Entry 3REH (X-ray diffraction, 2.50 A resolution); this record covers chains G and I of the 10 polymer chains in the assembly.

# Chain G
Molecule: Histone H2A type 1
From: Xenopus laevis
Reference sequence: P06897 (H2A1_XENLA); residues 1-129 here correspond to UniProt positions 2-130 (UniProt number = residue number + 1)
Sequence (129 residues; each row starts with the number of its first residue):
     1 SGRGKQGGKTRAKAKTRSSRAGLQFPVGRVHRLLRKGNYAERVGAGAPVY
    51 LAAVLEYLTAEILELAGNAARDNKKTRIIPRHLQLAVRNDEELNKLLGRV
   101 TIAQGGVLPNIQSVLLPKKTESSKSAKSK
Disordered / not traced: 1-13, 120-129
Construct notes: variant Arg99 (Gly100 in P06897), Ser123 (Ala124 in P06897)
UniProt features mapped onto this chain:
  - modified residue: Ser1 (N-acetylserine), Lys5 (N6-(2-hydroxyisobutyryl)lysine), Lys9 (N6-(2-hydroxyisobutyryl)lysine), Lys36 (N6-(2-hydroxyisobutyryl)lysine), Lys74 (N6-(2-hydroxyisobutyryl)lysine), Lys75 (N6-(2-hydroxyisobutyryl)lysine), Lys95 (N6-(2-hydroxyisobutyryl)lysine), Gln104 (N5-methylglutamine), Lys118 (N6-(2-hydroxyisobutyryl)lysine)
  - cross-link (Glycyl lysine isopeptide (Lys-Gly)): Lys13 (interchain with G-Cter in ubiquitin), Lys15 (interchain with G-Cter in ubiquitin), Lys119 (interchain with G-Cter in ubiquitin)

# Chain I
Molecule: 145-nt DNA strand
Sequence (145 nucleotides; each row starts with the number of its first residue; numbers below 1 keep their minus sign (DA-72 is residue -72)):
   -72 ATCAATATCCACCTGCAGATACTACCAAAAGTGTATTTGGAAACTGCTCC
   -22 ATCAAAAGGCATGTTCAGCTGAATCAGCTGAACATGCCTTTTGATGGAGC
    28 AGTTTCCAAATACACTTTTGGTAGTATCTGCAGGTGGATATTGAT
Bound ions: Mn2+ site 1: DG-34, DG-33; Mn2+ site 2 near DG26 (its only coordinating residue here); Mn2+ site 3 near DG47 (its only coordinating residue here); Mn2+ site 4 near DG60 (its only coordinating residue here)

# How chain G and chain I interact
Residue-residue contacts - 14 pairs, chain G then chain I:
  Arg29(G) with DG47(I), hydrogen bond to the phosphate; DG48(I), salt bridge to the phosphate
  Arg35(G) with DT38(I), salt bridge to the phosphate
  Arg42(G) with DA37(I), hydrogen bond to the sugar; DT38(I), phosphate contact
  Val43(G) with DT38(I), hydrogen bond to the phosphate
  Gly44(G) with DA37(I), phosphate contact
  Ala45(G) with DA37(I), hydrogen bond to the phosphate
  Lys75(G) with DC58(I), phosphate contact; DA59(I), salt bridge to the phosphate
  Thr76(G) with DG57(I), hydrogen bond to the phosphate; DC58(I), hydrogen bond to the phosphate
  Arg77(G) with DG57(I), hydrogen bond to the sugar; DC58(I), hydrogen bond to the phosphate
Other interface residues (no listed pair), chain G (11 interface residues in all): Glu41, Lys74

# Overview
11 residues of chain G face 7 of chain I across their interface, with 8 hydrogen bonds and 3 salt bridges.
Among the polar pairs are Arg42(G)-DA37(I), Arg77(G)-DG57(I) and Arg29(G)-DG47(I). The Mn2+ site 1 is built by
DG-34(I) and DG-33(I).
Here chain G is Histone H2A type 1 (Xenopus laevis) and chain I is a 145-nt DNA strand. Entry 3REH (2.5
Angstrom Crystal Structure of the Nucleosome Core Particle Assembled with a 145 bp Alpha-Satellite DNA ...)
was determined by X-ray diffraction (same publication as 3REI, 3REJ, 3REK and 3REL).
